PDB entry 8AA5 | electron microscopy, 2.46 A resolution | chains BP1 and J of the 10 polymer chains in the assembly

[Chain BP1]
Molecule: TnsB
Source organism: Scytonema hofmannii
Amino-acid sequence (596 residues; numbered 1 to 596; the number before each row is that of its first residue):
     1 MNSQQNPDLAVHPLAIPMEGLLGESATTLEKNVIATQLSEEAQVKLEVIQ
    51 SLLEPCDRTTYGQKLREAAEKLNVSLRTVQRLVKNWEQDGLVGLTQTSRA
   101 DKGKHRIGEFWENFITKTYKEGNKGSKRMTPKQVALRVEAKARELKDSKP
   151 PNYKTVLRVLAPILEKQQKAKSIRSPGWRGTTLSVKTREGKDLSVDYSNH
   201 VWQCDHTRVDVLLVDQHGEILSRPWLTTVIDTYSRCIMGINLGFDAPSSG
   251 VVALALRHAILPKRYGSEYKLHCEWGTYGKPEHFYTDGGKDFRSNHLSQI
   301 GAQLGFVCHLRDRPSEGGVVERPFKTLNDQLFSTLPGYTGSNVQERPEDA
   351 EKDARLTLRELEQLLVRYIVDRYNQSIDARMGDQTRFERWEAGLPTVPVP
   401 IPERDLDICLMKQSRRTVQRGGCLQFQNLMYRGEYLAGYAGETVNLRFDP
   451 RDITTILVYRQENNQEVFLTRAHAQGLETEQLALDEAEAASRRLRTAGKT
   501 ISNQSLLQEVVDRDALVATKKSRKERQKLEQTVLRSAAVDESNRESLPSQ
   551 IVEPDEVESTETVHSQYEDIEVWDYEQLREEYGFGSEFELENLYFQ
Unresolved in the structure: 1-30, 476-596
What the authors report for this chain:
  - binding site for Target_2: Arg-416, Gln-427, Asn-428
  - binding site for LE_Target: Arg-58, Arg-66, Arg-77, Lys-84, Arg-158, Arg-174, Lys-290
  - binding site for LE_PolyA: Thr-78, Arg-81, Arg-99, Lys-154, Arg-179
  - specificity-determining residues: Arg-106
  - binding site for RE_Target: Arg-174, Arg-223, Arg-416, Gln-425, Asn-428
  - catalytic residues: Asp-205, Asp-287, Glu-321
  - mutagenesis - R77A, R81A, R158A, R223A, R380A: decreased catalytic activity
  - binding site for RE_PolyA (chain J): Arg-179, Arg-380

[Chain J]
Molecule: RE_PolyA
Sequence (74 nucleotides; each row starts with the number of its first residue):
     1 AAAAAAAAAAAAAAATGTACAGTGACTAATTATATGTCGTTGTGACAAAT
    51 TATTGTCATCAGTAAAATCCTTAT
Unresolved in the structure: 1-14, 43-74

[Interface between chain BP1 and chain J]
Contacting residue pairs - 28 pairs, chain BP1 then chain J:
  Asn-73(BP1) / DG36(J)  phosphate contact
  Val-74(BP1) / DG36(J)  phosphate contact
  Ser-75(BP1) / DG36(J)  hydrogen bond to the phosphate
  Ser-75(BP1) / DT37(J)  base contact
  Arg-77(BP1) / DT37(J)  base contact
  Thr-78(BP1) / DT35(J)  sugar contact
  Thr-78(BP1) / DG36(J)  hydrogen bond to the phosphate
  Arg-81(BP1) / DT35(J)  base contact
  Arg-81(BP1) / DG36(J)  hydrogen bond to the base
  Arg-81(BP1) / DT37(J)  base contact
  Gln-96(BP1) / DT33(J)  phosphate contact
  Gln-96(BP1) / DA34(J)  phosphate contact
  Arg-99(BP1) / DT31(J)  hydrogen bond to the base
  Arg-99(BP1) / DA32(J)  hydrogen bond to the sugar
  Arg-99(BP1) / DT33(J)  phosphate contact
  Ala-100(BP1) / DT33(J)  hydrogen bond to the phosphate
  Arg-106(BP1) / DA29(J)  base contact
  Arg-106(BP1) / DT30(J)  hydrogen bond to the base
  Thr-130(BP1) / DG22(J)  phosphate contact
  Pro-131(BP1) / DG22(J)  phosphate contact
  Lys-132(BP1) / DA21(J)  salt bridge to the phosphate
  Lys-132(BP1) / DG22(J)  hydrogen bond to the phosphate
  Tyr-153(BP1) / DA21(J)  sugar contact
  Tyr-153(BP1) / DG22(J)  hydrogen bond to the phosphate
  Tyr-153(BP1) / DT23(J)  base contact
  Lys-154(BP1) / DG24(J)  hydrogen bond to the base
  Lys-154(BP1) / DA25(J)  base contact
  Leu-157(BP1) / DT23(J)  phosphate contact
Other interface residues (no listed pair), chain BP1 (19 interface residues in all): Arg-58, Thr-97, Asp-101
Other interface residues (no listed pair), chain J (16 interface residues in all): DC38, DG42

[In short]
The interface between chain BP1 and chain J involves 19 residues on one side and 16 on the other, with 10
hydrogen bonds and 1 salt bridge. Polar pairs include Arg-81(BP1)/DG36(J), Arg-99(BP1)/DT31(J) and
Arg-106(BP1)/DT30(J). From the paper: catalytic residues Asp-205(BP1), Asp-287(BP1) and Glu-321(BP1); R77A,
R81A and R158A of chain BP1, among others, reduce catalytic activity; 5 substitutions were tested in all.
Here chain BP1 is TnsB (Scytonema hofmannii) and chain J is RE_PolyA. Entry 8AA5 (Cryo-EM structure of the
strand transfer complex of the TnsB transposase (type V-K CRISPR-associated transposon)) was determined by
electron microscopy.
